6BXF - chain A; structure by X-ray diffraction, 3.20 A resolution.

== Chain A ==
Protein: Chimera protein of Integrin beta-3 and Integrin alpha-L
Source organism: Homo sapiens
UniProtKB: chimeric construct of P05106, P20701: residues 1-109 from P05106 (ITB3_HUMAN) positions 27-135 (UniProt number = residue number + 26); residues 110-286 from P20701 positions 153-329 (UniProt number = residue number + 43); residues 287-459 from P05106 (ITB3_HUMAN) positions 376-548 (UniProt number = residue number + 89)
Amino-acid sequence (466 residues; numbered 1 to 466; the number before each row is that of its first residue):
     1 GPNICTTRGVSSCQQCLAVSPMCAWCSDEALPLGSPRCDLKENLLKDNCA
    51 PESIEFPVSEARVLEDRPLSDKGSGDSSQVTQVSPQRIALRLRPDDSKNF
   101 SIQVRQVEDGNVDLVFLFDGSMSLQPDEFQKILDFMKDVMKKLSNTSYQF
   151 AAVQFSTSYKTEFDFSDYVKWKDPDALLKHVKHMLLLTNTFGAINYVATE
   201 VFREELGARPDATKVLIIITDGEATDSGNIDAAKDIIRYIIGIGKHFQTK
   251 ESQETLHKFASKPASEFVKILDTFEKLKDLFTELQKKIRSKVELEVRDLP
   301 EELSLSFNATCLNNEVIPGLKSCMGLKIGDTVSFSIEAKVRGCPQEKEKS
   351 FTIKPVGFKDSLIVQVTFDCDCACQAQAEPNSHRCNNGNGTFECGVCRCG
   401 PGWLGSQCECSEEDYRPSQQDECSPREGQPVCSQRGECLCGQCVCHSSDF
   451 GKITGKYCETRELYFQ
Not modelled in the structure: 464-466
Cystine bridges: Cys-5/Cys-23, Cys-13/Cys-372, Cys-16/Cys-38, Cys-26/Cys-49, Cys-311/Cys-323, Cys-343/Cys-370, Cys-374/Cys-394, Cys-385/Cys-397, Cys-399/Cys-408, Cys-410/Cys-440, Cys-423/Cys-438, Cys-432/Cys-443, Cys-445/Cys-458
Covalent attachments: N-acetylglucosamine (NAG) linked to Asn-145, Asn-308, Asn-389
Sequence notes: conflict Trp-171 (Arg214 in P20701); expression tag (460-466)
Metal / ion sites: Ca2+: Ser-121, Ser-123, Asp-221
UniProt features mapped onto this chain:
  - glycosylation (N-linked (GlcNAc...) asparagine): Asn-99, Asn-308, Asn-389

== In short ==
Covalently linked N-acetylglucosamine: at Asn-145, Asn-308 and Asn-389. Ser-121, Ser-123 and Asp-221 form the
Ca2+ site.
Chain A is Chimera protein of Integrin beta-3 and Integrin alpha-L (Homo sapiens); the structure, Crystal
structure of an extended b3 integrin L33, was determined by X-ray diffraction, deposited together with 6BXB
and 6CKB.
